PDB entry 3OR3 | X-ray diffraction, 1.95 A resolution | chains A and F of the 6 polymer chains in the assembly

[Chain A]
Protein: Restriction endonuclease HPY188I
Source organism: Helicobacter pylori
UniProt: Q9KJ88 (Q9KJ88_HELPY); residues 1-170 here = UniProt positions 1-170
Chain sequence (180 residues; row label = number of the first residue in the row; numbers below 1 keep their minus sign (Met-9 is residue -9)):
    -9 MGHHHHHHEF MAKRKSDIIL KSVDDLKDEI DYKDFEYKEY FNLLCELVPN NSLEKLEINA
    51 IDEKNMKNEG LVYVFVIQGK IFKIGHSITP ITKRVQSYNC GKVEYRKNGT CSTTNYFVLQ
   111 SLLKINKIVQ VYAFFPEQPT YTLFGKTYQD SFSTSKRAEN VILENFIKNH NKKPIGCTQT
Not modelled in the structure: -9 to -3
Construct notes: expression tag (-9 to 0)
Modified residues: Mse56 (selenomethionine; parent Met)
What the authors report for this chain:
  - binding site for the 5-nt DNA strand: Cys90, Thr100
  - binding site for the 4-nt DNA strand: Tyr63, Lys73, His76, Arg84, Ser87, Ser102
  - Ca2+ coordination: His76
  - catalytic residues: Tyr63
  - specificity-determining residues: Ser87 (proposed by the authors, not directly observed)
  - catalytic residues: Tyr88 (proposed by the authors, not directly observed)

[Chain F]
Molecule: 4-nt DNA strand
Sequence (4 nucleotides; row label = number of the first residue in the row):
     1 GATC

[Interface between chain A and chain F]
Residue-residue contacts (27):
  Tyr63(A) with DG1(F), hydrogen bond to the phosphate
  Lys73(A) with DG1(F), salt bridge to the phosphate
  Gly75(A) with DG1(F), phosphate contact
  His76(A) with DG1(F), hydrogen bond to the phosphate
  Ser77(A) with DA2(F), hydrogen bond to the phosphate
  Ile78(A) with DA2(F), hydrogen bond to the phosphate
  Thr79(A) with DA2(F), sugar contact; DT3(F), phosphate contact
  Lys83(A) with DT3(F), base contact
  Arg84(A) with DG1(F), salt bridge to the phosphate; DA2(F), phosphate contact
  Gln86(A) with DT3(F), base contact; DC4(F), hydrogen bond to the base
  Ser87(A) with DA2(F), hydrogen bond to the base; DT3(F), base contact
  Tyr88(A) with DG1(F), phosphate contact
  Cys90(A) with DA2(F), base contact
  Ser102(A) with DG1(F), hydrogen bond to the base
  Thr104(A) with DG1(F), phosphate contact
  Asn105(A) with DG1(F), hydrogen bond to the base; DA2(F), base contact
  Phe142(A) with DT3(F), phosphate contact
  Lys146(A) with DA2(F), hydrogen bond to the phosphate; DT3(F), salt bridge to the phosphate
  Gln169(A) with DT3(F), sugar contact; DC4(F), sugar contact
  Thr170(A) with DC4(F), sugar contact
Other interface residues (no listed pair), chain A (21 interface residues in all): Cys101

[Summary]
Chain A and chain F form an interface of 21 and 4 residues respectively, with 9 hydrogen bonds and 3 salt
bridges. Polar contacts include Gln86(A)-DC4(F), Ser87(A)-DA2(F) and Ser102(A)-DG1(F). From the paper:
catalytic residues Tyr63(A) and Tyr88(A); a binding site for the 4-nt DNA strand at Tyr63(A), Lys73(A) and
His76(A) among others.
Chain A is Restriction endonuclease HPY188I (Helicobacter pylori) and chain F is a 4-nt DNA strand; the
structure, Restriction endonuclease HPY188I in complex with product DNA, was determined by X-ray diffraction,
deposited together with 3OQG.
